PDB entry 8ODQ | X-ray diffraction, 1.65 A resolution | chains D and C of the 4 polymer chains in the assembly

Chain D:
Protein: Cysteine desulfurase
Organism: Mycobacterium tuberculosis
UniProt: A0A045IZN1 (A0A045IZN1_MYCTX); residues 1-417 here = UniProt positions 1-417
Chain sequence (418 residues; numbered 0 to 417; the number before each row is that of its first residue; numbering starts at 0):
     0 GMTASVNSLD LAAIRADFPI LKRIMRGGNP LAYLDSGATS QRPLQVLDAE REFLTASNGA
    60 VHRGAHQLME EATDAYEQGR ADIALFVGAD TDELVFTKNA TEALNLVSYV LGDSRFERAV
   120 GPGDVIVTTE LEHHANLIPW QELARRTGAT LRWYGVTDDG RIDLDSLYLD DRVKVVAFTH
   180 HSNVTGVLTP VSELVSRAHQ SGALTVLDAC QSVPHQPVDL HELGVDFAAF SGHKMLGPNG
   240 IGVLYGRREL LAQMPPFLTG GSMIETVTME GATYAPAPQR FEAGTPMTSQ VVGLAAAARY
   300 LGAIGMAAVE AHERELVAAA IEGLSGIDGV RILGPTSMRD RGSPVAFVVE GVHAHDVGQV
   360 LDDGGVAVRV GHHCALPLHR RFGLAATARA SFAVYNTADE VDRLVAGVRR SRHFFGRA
Unresolved in the structure: 0-7
Sequence notes: expression tag (0)
Glycans and other covalent adducts: pyridoxal phosphate (PLP) linked to Lys233
Ion coordination: Zn2+: His354 (shared with Asp42(C), Cys67(C), Cys131(C) of chain C)
Small-molecule neighbours:
  - MPO (3[N-morpholino]propane sulfonic acid): Leu10, Thr396, Ala397, Asp398
  - pyridoxal phosphate (PLP): Gly36, Asn98, Ala99, Thr100, His132, Ala134, Thr178, His180, Asn182, Asp207, Cys209, Gln210, Ser230, His232

Chain C:
Protein: Nitrogen fixation protein
Organism: Mycobacterium tuberculosis
UniProt: A0A045HJY9 (A0A045HJY9_MYCTX); numbering as in UniProt (aligned over 2-162)
Chain sequence (166 residues; each row starts with the number of its first residue; numbers below 1 keep their minus sign (Gly-3 is residue -3)):
    -3 GSHMVTLRLE QIYQDVILDH YKHPQHRGLR EPFGAQVYHV NPICGDEVTL RVALSEDGTR
    57 VTDVSYDGQG CSISQAATSV LTEQVIGQRV PRALNIVDAF TEMVSSRGTV PGDEDVLGDG
   117 VAFAGVAKYP ARVKCALLGW MAFKDALAQA SEAFEEVTDE RNQRTG
Unresolved in the structure: -3 to 3, 152-162
Sequence notes: expression tag (-3 to 1)
Modified residues: Cys40 ((2S)-2-amino-3-trisulfanylpropanoic acid; TSY)
Ion coordination: Zn2+: Asp42, Cys67, Cys131 (shared with His354(D) of chain D)

Interface between chain D and chain C:
Residue-residue contacts (40):
  Arg25(D) - Leu5(C)
  Arg25(D) - Tyr125(C)
  Gly26(D) - Leu5(C)
  His352(D) - Gly41(C)  hydrogen bond (side chain-backbone)
  His352(D) - Asp42(C)  salt bridge
  His352(D) - Gln65(C)  hydrogen bond
  His352(D) - Gly66(C)
  His352(D) - Cys67(C)
  His354(D) - Ile39(C)  hydrogen bond (side chain-backbone)
  His354(D) - Cys40(C)  hydrogen bond (side chain-backbone)
  His354(D) - Gly41(C)
  His354(D) - Asp42(C)  salt bridge
  His354(D) - Cys67(C)
  His354(D) - Arg128(C)
  His354(D) - Cys131(C)
  Asp355(D) - Tyr9(C)  hydrogen bond
  Asp355(D) - Cys67(C)
  Asp355(D) - Ser68(C)  hydrogen bond
  Asp355(D) - Arg128(C)  salt bridge
  Gln358(D) - Tyr9(C)
  Gln358(D) - Tyr125(C)
  Gln358(D) - Arg128(C)  hydrogen bond
  Asp362(D) - Leu5(C)
  Arg368(D) - Cys40(C)
  Val369(D) - Cys40(C)
  Gly370(D) - Cys40(C)
  His371(D) - Cys40(C)
  His372(D) - Cys40(C)
  Ala384(D) - Gly41(C)
  Ala384(D) - Gln65(C)
  Ala385(D) - Cys40(C)
  Arg409(D) - Arg4(C)
  Arg409(D) - Glu6(C)  salt bridge
  Phe413(D) - Arg4(C)
  Phe413(D) - Glu6(C)
  Phe413(D) - Tyr9(C)  hydrophobic
  Phe414(D) - Tyr9(C)  hydrophobic
  Phe414(D) - Leu14(C)  hydrophobic
  Phe414(D) - Ser68(C)
  Arg416(D) - Lys18(C)
Other interface residues (no listed pair), chain D (19 interface residues in all): Gly350
Other interface residues (no listed pair), chain C (21 interface residues in all): Ile8, Tyr17, Asn37, Lys124

In short:
19 residues of chain D face 21 of chain C across their interface; the contacts include 7 hydrogen bonds and 4
salt bridges. Polar contacts include His352(D)-Asp42(C), His354(D)-Asp42(C) and Asp355(D)-Arg128(C). Chain D
binds compound MPO. Pyridoxal phosphate is covalently linked to Lys233(D).
Here chain D is Cysteine desulfurase and chain C is Nitrogen fixation protein, both from Mycobacterium
tuberculosis. Entry 8ODQ (SufS-SufU complex from Mycobacterium tuberculosis) was determined by X-ray
diffraction.
